8UMD - chains E and F of the 6 polymer chains in the assembly; structure by electron microscopy, 3.60 A resolution.

== Chain E (and F) ==
Molecule: Flagellar motor switch protein FliN
Organism: Salmonella enterica subsp. enterica serovar Typhimurium
Notes: chain F of this document is another copy of the same molecule, construct and numbering; everything in this record applies to it too
UniProtKB: A0A0D6FLI0 (A0A0D6FLI0_SALTM); numbering as in UniProt (aligned over 1-137)
Chain sequence (137 residues; each row starts with the number of its first residue):
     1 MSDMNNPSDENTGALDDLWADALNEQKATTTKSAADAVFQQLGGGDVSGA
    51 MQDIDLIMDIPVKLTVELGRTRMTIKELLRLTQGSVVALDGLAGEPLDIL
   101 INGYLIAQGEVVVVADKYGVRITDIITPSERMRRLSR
Not modelled in the structure: 1-54, 136-137 (chain F: 1-56)

== How chain E and chain F interact ==
Pairs across the interface - 95 pairs, chain E then chain F:
  M58(E) - T74(F)
  M58(E) - I75(F)
  M58(E) - K76(F)  hydrogen bond
  M58(E) - L79(F)  hydrophobic
  D59(E) - T74(F)  hydrogen bond (backbone-side chain)
  D59(E) - K76(F)
  I60(E) - T74(F)  hydrogen bond (backbone-side chain)
  I60(E) - I75(F)  hydrogen bond (backbone-backbone)
  P61(E) - M73(F)
  P61(E) - T74(F)
  V62(E) - T71(F)
  V62(E) - M73(F)  hydrogen bond (backbone-backbone)
  K63(E) - R70(F)
  K63(E) - T71(F)
  K63(E) - R72(F)
  L64(E) - G69(F)
  L64(E) - R70(F)
  L64(E) - T71(F)  hydrogen bond (backbone-backbone)
  T65(E) - G69(F)
  V66(E) - E67(F)
  V66(E) - L68(F)  hydrogen bond (backbone-backbone)
  V66(E) - G69(F)  hydrogen bond (backbone-backbone)
  E67(E) - T65(F)
  E67(E) - V66(F)
  L68(E) - V66(F)  hydrogen bond (backbone-backbone)
  L68(E) - L97(F)  hydrophobic
  L68(E) - V111(F)  hydrophobic
  L68(E) - Y118(F)  hydrophobic
  G69(E) - T65(F)  hydrogen bond (backbone-side chain)
  G69(E) - V66(F)  hydrogen bond (backbone-backbone)
  R70(E) - K63(F)
  R70(E) - L64(F)
  T71(E) - V62(F)
  T71(E) - K63(F)
  T71(E) - L64(F)  hydrogen bond (backbone-backbone)
  R72(E) - V62(F)
  R72(E) - K63(F)
  M73(E) - V62(F)  hydrogen bond (backbone-backbone)
  T74(E) - I60(F)
  I75(E) - M58(F)
  I75(E) - I60(F)
  I75(E) - V62(F)  hydrophobic
  K76(E) - M58(F)  hydrogen bond (side chain-backbone)
  K76(E) - D59(F)  salt bridge
  L78(E) - V62(F)  hydrophobic
  L78(E) - I101(F)  hydrophobic
  L81(E) - I122(F)  hydrophobic
  Q83(E) - T123(F)  hydrogen bond (side chain-backbone)
  G84(E) - R121(F)
  G84(E) - I122(F)  hydrogen bond (backbone-backbone)
  S85(E) - V120(F)
  S85(E) - R121(F)
  S85(E) - I122(F)  hydrogen bond (backbone-backbone)
  V86(E) - V112(F)  hydrophobic
  V86(E) - V120(F)
  V87(E) - G119(F)
  V87(E) - V120(F)  hydrogen bond (backbone-backbone)
  A88(E) - Y118(F)
  L89(E) - K117(F)
  L89(E) - Y118(F)  hydrogen bond (backbone-backbone)
  L89(E) - G119(F)
  D90(E) - K117(F)  hydrogen bond (backbone-side chain)
  G91(E) - K117(F)  hydrogen bond (backbone-side chain)
  G91(E) - Y118(F)
  L92(E) - D116(F)
  L92(E) - K117(F)
  A93(E) - D116(F)  hydrogen bond (backbone-backbone)
  A93(E) - Y118(F)  hydrophobic
  G94(E) - Y118(F)
  L97(E) - L68(F)  hydrophobic
  I101(E) - L78(F)  hydrophobic
  V111(E) - L68(F)  hydrophobic
  D116(E) - L92(F)
  D116(E) - A93(F)  hydrogen bond (backbone-backbone)
  K117(E) - L89(F)  hydrogen bond (side chain-backbone)
  K117(E) - D90(F)  hydrogen bond (side chain-backbone)
  K117(E) - G91(F)  hydrogen bond (side chain-backbone)
  K117(E) - L92(F)
  Y118(E) - L68(F)  hydrophobic
  Y118(E) - L89(F)  hydrogen bond (backbone-backbone)
  Y118(E) - G91(F)
  Y118(E) - L92(F)
  Y118(E) - A93(F)  hydrophobic
  Y118(E) - G94(F)
  G119(E) - V87(F)
  G119(E) - L89(F)
  V120(E) - V87(F)
  R121(E) - G84(F)  hydrogen bond (side chain-backbone)
  R121(E) - S85(F)  hydrogen bond (side chain-backbone)
  R121(E) - V86(F)
  I122(E) - Q83(F)
  I122(E) - G84(F)
  I122(E) - S85(F)
  I122(E) - V87(F)  hydrophobic
  T123(E) - Q83(F)
Other interface residues (no listed pair), chain E (48 interface residues in all): T82, I106, V113, I125
Other interface residues (no listed pair), chain F (47 interface residues in all): P61, T82, A88, D124

== Overview ==
48 residues of chain E and 47 residues of chain F are in contact, with 29 hydrogen bonds and 1 salt bridge.
Polar contacts include K76(E)-D59(F), M58(E)-K76(F) and D59(E)-T74(F).
Chain E and chain F are both Flagellar motor switch protein FliN (Salmonella enterica subsp. enterica serovar
Typhimurium); the structure, Cryo-EM structure of a single subunit of a Counterclockwise-locked form of the
Salmonella enterica Typhimurium flagellar ..., was determined by electron microscopy (same publication as
8UCS, 8UMX, 8UOX and 8UPL).
